PDB entry 6QM4 | electron microscopy, 3.80 A resolution | chains A and B

# Chain A (and B)
Name: Predicted protein
Source organism: Nectria haematococca
Notes: chain B of this document is another copy of the same molecule, construct and numbering; everything in this record applies to it too
Reference sequence: C7Z7K1 (C7Z7K1_NECH7); residues 1-735 here = UniProt positions 1-735
Amino-acid sequence (735 residues; row label = number of the first residue in the row):
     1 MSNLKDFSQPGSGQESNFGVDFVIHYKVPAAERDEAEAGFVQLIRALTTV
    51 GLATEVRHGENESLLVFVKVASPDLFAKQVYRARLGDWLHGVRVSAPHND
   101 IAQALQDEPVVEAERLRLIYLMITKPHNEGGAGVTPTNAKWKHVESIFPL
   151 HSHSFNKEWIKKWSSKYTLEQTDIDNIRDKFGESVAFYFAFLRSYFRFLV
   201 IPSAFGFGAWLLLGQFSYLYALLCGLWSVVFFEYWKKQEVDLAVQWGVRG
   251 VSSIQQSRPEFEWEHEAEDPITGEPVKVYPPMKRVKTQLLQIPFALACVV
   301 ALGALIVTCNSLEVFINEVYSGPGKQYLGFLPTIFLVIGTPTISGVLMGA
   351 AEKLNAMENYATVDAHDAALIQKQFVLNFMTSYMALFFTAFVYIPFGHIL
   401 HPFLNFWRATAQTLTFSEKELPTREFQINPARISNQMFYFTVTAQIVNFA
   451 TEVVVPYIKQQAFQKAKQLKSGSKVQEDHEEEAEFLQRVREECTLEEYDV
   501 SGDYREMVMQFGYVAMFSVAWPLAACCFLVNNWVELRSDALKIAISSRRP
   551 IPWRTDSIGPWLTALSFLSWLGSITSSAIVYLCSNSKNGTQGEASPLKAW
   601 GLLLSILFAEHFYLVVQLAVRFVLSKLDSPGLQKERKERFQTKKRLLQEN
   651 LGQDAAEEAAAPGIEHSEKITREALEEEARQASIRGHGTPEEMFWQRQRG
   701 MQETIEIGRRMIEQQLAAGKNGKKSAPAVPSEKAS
Disordered / not traced: 1-14, 417-424, 461-476, 586-594, 651-664, 685-687, 719-735
Reported in the primary citation:
  - conformationally variable residues (order/disorder transition): Gln461 to Lys467

# How chain A and chain B interact
Contacting residue pairs - 123 pairs, chain A then chain B:
  Phe18(A) - Pro690(B)  hydrophobic
  Phe18(A) - Glu691(B)
  Phe18(A) - Trp695(B)  hydrogen bond (backbone-side chain)
  Val20(A) - Phe694(B)  hydrophobic
  Val20(A) - Trp695(B)  hydrophobic
  Arg33(A) - Ile712(B)
  Arg33(A) - Glu713(B)
  Arg33(A) - Leu716(B)
  Glu37(A) - Arg709(B)  salt bridge
  Glu37(A) - Ile712(B)
  Phe40(A) - Gly708(B)
  Val41(A) - Ile705(B)  hydrophobic
  Val41(A) - Arg709(B)
  Ile44(A) - Met701(B)
  Ile44(A) - Thr704(B)
  Ile44(A) - Ile705(B)  hydrophobic
  Arg45(A) - Met701(B)
  Arg45(A) - Ile705(B)
  Thr48(A) - Met701(B)
  Thr49(A) - His666(B)  hydrogen bond (backbone-side chain)
  Ala53(A) - Trp695(B)
  Thr54(A) - Trp695(B)
  Thr54(A) - Thr704(B)
  Glu55(A) - Phe694(B)
  Glu55(A) - Trp695(B)
  Glu55(A) - Arg697(B)
  Glu55(A) - Gln698(B)  hydrogen bond (side chain-backbone)
  Val56(A) - Gln698(B)  hydrogen bond (backbone-side chain)
  Val56(A) - Thr704(B)
  Val56(A) - Gly708(B)
  Arg57(A) - Phe694(B)
  Arg57(A) - Arg697(B)
  Arg57(A) - Met711(B)
  His58(A) - Met711(B)
  His58(A) - Gln714(B)
  His58(A) - Gln715(B)  hydrogen bond
  Gly59(A) - Gln715(B)  hydrogen bond (backbone-side chain)
  Glu62(A) - Gln715(B)
  Glu62(A) - Leu716(B)  hydrogen bond (side chain-backbone)
  Leu64(A) - Met711(B)  hydrophobic
  Leu64(A) - Ile712(B)  hydrophobic
  Phe67(A) - Trp695(B)
  Lys69(A) - Trp695(B)
  Ala71(A) - Glu673(B)
  Ser72(A) - Lys669(B)  hydrogen bond
  Ser72(A) - Glu673(B)
  Leu85(A) - Asn650(B)
  Trp88(A) - Lys643(B)
  Leu89(A) - Lys643(B)
  Ile271(A) - Gln633(B)
  Ile271(A) - Lys637(B)
  Thr272(A) - Phe640(B)
  His479(A) - Arg697(B)  hydrogen bond
  Glu481(A) - Thr689(B)
  Glu481(A) - Pro690(B)
  Glu482(A) - Phe694(B)
  Trp570(A) - His611(B)
  Ala599(A) - Trp600(B)  hydrophobic
  Trp600(A) - Ala599(B)  hydrophobic
  Leu603(A) - Leu603(B)
  Leu603(A) - Leu607(B)  hydrophobic
  Leu604(A) - Leu603(B)  hydrophobic
  Leu607(A) - Leu603(B)  hydrophobic
  Leu607(A) - Leu607(B)  hydrophobic
  Glu610(A) - His611(B)  salt bridge
  His611(A) - Trp570(B)
  His611(A) - Glu610(B)  salt bridge
  Gln633(A) - Ile271(B)
  Lys637(A) - Ile271(B)
  Phe640(A) - Thr272(B)
  Lys643(A) - Trp88(B)
  Lys643(A) - Leu89(B)
  Asn650(A) - Leu85(B)
  His666(A) - Thr49(B)  hydrogen bond (side chain-backbone)
  Lys669(A) - Ser72(B)  hydrogen bond
  Glu673(A) - Ala71(B)
  Glu673(A) - Ser72(B)
  Thr689(A) - Glu481(B)
  Pro690(A) - Phe18(B)  hydrophobic
  Pro690(A) - Glu481(B)
  Glu691(A) - Phe18(B)
  Phe694(A) - Val20(B)  hydrophobic
  Phe694(A) - Glu55(B)
  Phe694(A) - Arg57(B)
  Phe694(A) - Glu482(B)
  Trp695(A) - Phe18(B)  hydrogen bond (side chain-backbone)
  Trp695(A) - Val20(B)  hydrophobic
  Trp695(A) - Ala53(B)
  Trp695(A) - Glu55(B)
  Trp695(A) - Phe67(B)
  Trp695(A) - Lys69(B)
  Arg697(A) - Glu55(B)
  Arg697(A) - Arg57(B)
  Arg697(A) - His479(B)  hydrogen bond
  Gln698(A) - Glu55(B)  hydrogen bond (backbone-side chain)
  Gln698(A) - Val56(B)  hydrogen bond (side chain-backbone)
  Met701(A) - Ile44(B)
  Met701(A) - Arg45(B)
  Met701(A) - Thr48(B)
  Thr704(A) - Ile44(B)
  Thr704(A) - Thr54(B)
  Thr704(A) - Val56(B)
  Ile705(A) - Val41(B)  hydrophobic
  Ile705(A) - Ile44(B)  hydrophobic
  Ile705(A) - Arg45(B)
  Gly708(A) - Phe40(B)
  Gly708(A) - Val56(B)
  Arg709(A) - Glu37(B)  salt bridge
  Arg709(A) - Val41(B)
  Met711(A) - Arg57(B)
  Met711(A) - His58(B)
  Met711(A) - Leu64(B)  hydrophobic
  Met711(A) - Asp478(B)
  Ile712(A) - Arg33(B)
  Ile712(A) - Glu37(B)
  Ile712(A) - Leu64(B)  hydrophobic
  Glu713(A) - Arg33(B)
  Gln714(A) - His58(B)
  Gln715(A) - His58(B)  hydrogen bond
  Gln715(A) - Gly59(B)  hydrogen bond (side chain-backbone)
  Gln715(A) - Glu62(B)
  Leu716(A) - Arg33(B)
  Leu716(A) - Glu62(B)  hydrogen bond (backbone-side chain)
Also at the interface, not in a pair above, chain A (80 interface residues in all): Ser16, Asn17, Gly51, Ser63, Val68, Asp100, Asp478, Ile574, Ile606, Leu614, Arg636, Arg639, Leu646, Ile670, Ala718
Also at the interface, not in a pair above, chain B (83 interface residues in all): Ser16, Asn17, Gly51, Leu52, Ser63, Val68, Pro73, Asp100, Ile574, Leu604, Ile606, Leu614, Arg636, Arg639, Leu646, Ile670, Gln702, Ala718

# Overview
80 residues of chain A and 83 residues of chain B are in contact; the contacts include 18 hydrogen bonds and 4
salt bridges. Among the polar pairs are Glu37(A)-Arg709(B), Glu610(A)-His611(B) and Phe18(A)-Trp695(B). From
the paper: conformational variability at Gln461(A).
Both chains are Predicted protein (Nectria haematococca). Entry 6QM4 (Cryo-EM structure of calcium-free
nhTMEM16 lipid scramblase in nanodisc) was determined by electron microscopy (same publication as 6QM5, 6QM6,
6QM9, 6QMA and 6QMB).
